PDB entry 8HCL | X-ray diffraction, 1.99 A resolution | chains D and A of the 3 polymer chains in the assembly

Chain D:
Molecule: 12-nt DNA strand
Sequence (12 nucleotides; numbered -10 to 1; the number before each row is that of its first residue; numbers below 1 keep their minus sign (DA-10 is residue -10)):
   -10 ACTTTCACTT CA

Chain A:
Name: Interferon regulatory factor 10
From: Danio rerio
UniProtKB: A8E5I1 (A8E5I1_DANRE); residues 2-110 here correspond to UniProt positions 8-116 (UniProt number = residue number + 6)
Amino-acid sequence (109 residues; row label = number of the first residue in the row):
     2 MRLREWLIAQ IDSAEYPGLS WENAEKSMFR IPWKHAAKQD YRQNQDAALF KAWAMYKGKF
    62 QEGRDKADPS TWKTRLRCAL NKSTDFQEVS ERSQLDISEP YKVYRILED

How chain D and chain A interact:
Pairs across the interface (18; chain D residue first):
  DA-10(D) - Arg3(A)  salt bridge to the phosphate
  DC-9(D) - Arg3(A)  phosphate contact
  DC-9(D) - Leu4(A)  hydrogen bond to the phosphate
  DC-9(D) - Trp54(A)  phosphate contact
  DC-9(D) - Lys58(A)  hydrogen bond to the phosphate
  DC-9(D) - Lys83(A)  base contact
  DT-8(D) - Trp54(A)  hydrogen bond to the phosphate
  DT-8(D) - Lys58(A)  salt bridge to the phosphate
  DT-8(D) - Lys60(A)  phosphate contact
  DT-8(D) - Arg76(A)  phosphate contact
  DT-8(D) - Cys79(A)  base contact
  DT-8(D) - Ala80(A)  base contact
  DT-8(D) - Lys83(A)  base contact
  DT-7(D) - Lys60(A)  salt bridge to the phosphate
  DT-7(D) - Arg76(A)  salt bridge to the phosphate
  DT-7(D) - Cys79(A)  hydrogen bond to the base
  DC0(D) - His36(A)  sugar contact
  DA1(D) - Ala38(A)  phosphate contact
Interface residues without a listed pair, chain D (7 interface residues in all): DT-6
Interface residues without a listed pair, chain A (15 interface residues in all): Lys39, Gln40, Thr75, Asp86

Summary:
Chain D and chain A form an interface of 7 and 15 residues respectively; the contacts include 4 hydrogen bonds
and 4 salt bridges. Polar contacts include DT-7(D)-Cys79(A), DC-9(D)-Leu4(A) and DC-9(D)-Lys58(A).
Here chain D is a 12-nt DNA strand and chain A is Interferon regulatory factor 10 (Danio rerio). Entry 8HCL
(zebrafish IRF-10 DBD complex with DNA) was determined by X-ray diffraction, deposited together with 8HCM and
8HCS.
